PDB entry 9J8Z | electron microscopy, 3.36 A resolution | chains B and G of the 5 polymer chains in the assembly

== Chain B ==
Molecule: Guanine nucleotide-binding protein G(I)/G(S)/G(T) subunit beta-1
Organism: Homo sapiens
Reference sequence: P62873 (GBB1_HUMAN); numbering as in UniProt (aligned over 4-340)
Amino-acid sequence (337 residues; numbered 4 to 340; the number before each row is that of its first residue):
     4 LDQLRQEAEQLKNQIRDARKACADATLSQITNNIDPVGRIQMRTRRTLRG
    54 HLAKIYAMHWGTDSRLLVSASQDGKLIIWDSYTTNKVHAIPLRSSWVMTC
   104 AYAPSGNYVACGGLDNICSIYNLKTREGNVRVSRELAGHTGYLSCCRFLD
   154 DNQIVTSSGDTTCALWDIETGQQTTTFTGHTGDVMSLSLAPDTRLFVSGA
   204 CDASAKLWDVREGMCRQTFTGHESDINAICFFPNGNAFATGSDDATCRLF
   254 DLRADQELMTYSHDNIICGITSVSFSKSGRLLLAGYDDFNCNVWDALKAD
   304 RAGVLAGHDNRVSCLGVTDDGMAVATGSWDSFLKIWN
Swiss-Prot annotation at these positions:
  - modified residue: His-266 (Phosphohistidine)
  - natural variant: Leu-30 (L30F: In MRD42; uncertain significance), Arg-52 (R52G: In MRD42), Gly-64 (G64V: In MRD42), Asp-76 (D76E: In MRD42; D76G: In MRD42), Gly-77 (G77S: In MRD42), Lys-78 (K78R: In MRD42), Ile-80 (I80N: In MRD42; I80T: In MRD42), His-91 (H91R: In MRD42; uncertain significance), Ala-92 (A92T: In MRD42), Pro-94 (P94S: In MRD42), Leu-95 (L95P: In MRD42), Arg-96 (R96L: In MRD42), 5 further natural variant entries in UniProt

== Chain G ==
Molecule: Guanine nucleotide-binding protein G(I)/G(S)/G(O) subunit gamma-2
Organism: Homo sapiens
Reference sequence: P59768 (GBG2_HUMAN); residues 8-63 here = UniProt positions 8-63
Amino-acid sequence (56 residues; row label = number of the first residue in the row):
     8 SIAQARKLVEQLKMEANIDRIKVSKAAADLMAYCEAHAKEDPLLTPVPAS
    58 ENPFRE

== Chain B / chain G interface ==
Residue-residue contacts (59):
  Leu-7(B) with Ala-12(G), hydrophobic
  Ala-11(B) with Val-16(G), hydrophobic
  Leu-14(B) with Leu-19(G), hydrophobic; Lys-20(G)
  Ile-18(B) with Glu-22(G); Ala-23(G), hydrophobic; Arg-27(G)
  Arg-22(B) with Glu-22(G), salt bridge
  Cys-25(B) with Arg-27(G); Lys-29(G); Val-30(G)
  Ala-26(B) with Val-30(G), hydrophobic
  Asp-27(B) with Lys-29(G), salt bridge; Val-30(G); Ser-31(G)
  Ala-28(B) with Val-30(G)
  Leu-30(B) with Ala-34(G), hydrophobic
  Met-45(B) with Leu-50(G), hydrophobic
  Arg-48(B) with Phe-61(G); Glu-63(G)
  Arg-49(B) with Pro-60(G), hydrogen bond (side chain-backbone); Phe-61(G); Glu-63(G), hydrogen bond (side chain-backbone)
  Ser-84(B) with Phe-61(G)
  Tyr-85(B) with Pro-60(G); Phe-61(G), hydrophobic
  Cys-218(B) with Gln-18(G)
  Arg-219(B) with Glu-22(G)
  Gln-220(B) with Glu-22(G); Ile-25(G)
  Phe-235(B) with Leu-37(G), hydrophobic; Tyr-40(G), hydrophobic
  Pro-236(B) with Tyr-40(G)
  Asn-237(B) with Tyr-40(G)
  Asp-254(B) with Ala-33(G)
  Arg-256(B) with Ile-28(G); Asp-36(G), salt bridge
  Asp-258(B) with Glu-22(G)
  Leu-261(B) with Val-30(G), hydrophobic
  Ser-279(B) with Asp-48(G), hydrogen bond
  Lys-280(B) with Glu-47(G); Asp-48(G), hydrogen bond (backbone-side chain)
  Ser-281(B) with Tyr-40(G); Cys-41(G), hydrogen bond (backbone-side chain); His-44(G); Asp-48(G), hydrogen bond
  Gly-282(B) with Cys-41(G)
  Arg-283(B) with Cys-41(G); Leu-51(G)
  Leu-300(B) with Met-38(G), hydrophobic
  Asp-323(B) with Pro-49(G)
  Gly-324(B) with Pro-49(G); Leu-50(G)
  Met-325(B) with Pro-49(G); Asn-59(G); Pro-60(G)
  Ala-326(B) with Phe-61(G), hydrophobic
  Ile-338(B) with Phe-61(G), hydrophobic
  Asn-340(B) with Asn-59(G), hydrogen bond
Other interface residues (no listed pair), chain B (46 interface residues in all): Thr-34, Val-40, Ile-43, Lys-209, Thr-221, Ala-240, Leu-252, Ala-257, Val-327
Other interface residues (no listed pair), chain G (34 interface residues in all): Ile-9, Arg-13, Asp-26, Ala-45

== Overview ==
46 residues of chain B and 34 residues of chain G are in contact; the contacts include 7 hydrogen bonds and 3
salt bridges. Polar pairs include Arg-22(B)/Glu-22(G), Asp-27(B)/Lys-29(G) and Arg-256(B)/Asp-36(G).
Chain B is Guanine nucleotide-binding protein G(I)/G(S)/G(T) subunit beta-1 and chain G is Guanine
nucleotide-binding protein G(I)/G(S)/G(O) subunit gamma-2, both from Homo sapiens; the structure, Cryo-EM
structure of human HCAR1-Gi complex without ligand (apo state), was determined by electron microscopy together
with 9IZA, 9IZC and 9IZD from the same study.
